8OZG - chains A and H of the 16 polymer chains in the assembly; structure by electron microscopy, 3.37 A resolution.

Chain A (and H):
Name: TIR domain-containing protein
Source organism: Maribacter polysiphoniae
Notes: chain H of this document is another copy of the same molecule, construct and numbering; everything in this record applies to it too
Reference sequence: A0A316E683 (A0A316E683_9FLAO); residue numbers follow UniProt; this construct covers 1-452
Sequence (452 residues; each row starts with the number of its first residue):
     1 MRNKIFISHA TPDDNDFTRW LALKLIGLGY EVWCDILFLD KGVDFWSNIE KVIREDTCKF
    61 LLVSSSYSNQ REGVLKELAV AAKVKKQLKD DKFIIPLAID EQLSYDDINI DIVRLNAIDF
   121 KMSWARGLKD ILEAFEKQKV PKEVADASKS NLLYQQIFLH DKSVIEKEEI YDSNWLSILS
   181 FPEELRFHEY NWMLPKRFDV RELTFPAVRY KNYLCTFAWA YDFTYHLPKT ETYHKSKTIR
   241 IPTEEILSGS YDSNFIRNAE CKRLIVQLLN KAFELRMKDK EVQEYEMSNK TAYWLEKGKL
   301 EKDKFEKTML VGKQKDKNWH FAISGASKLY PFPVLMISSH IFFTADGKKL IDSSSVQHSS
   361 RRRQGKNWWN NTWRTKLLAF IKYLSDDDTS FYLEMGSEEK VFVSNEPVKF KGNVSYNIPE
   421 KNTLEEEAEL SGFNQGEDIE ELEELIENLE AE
Unresolved in the structure: 419-452
Residues lining bound ligands: Adenosine-5-Diphosphoribose (AR6; [(2R,3S,4R,5R)-5-(6-aminopurin-9-yl)-3,4-dihydroxy-oxolan-2-yl]methyl [hydroxy-[[(2R,3S,4R,5S)-3,4,5-trihydroxyoxolan-2-yl]methoxy]phosphoryl] hydrogen phosphate): Tyr105, Ile108, Val113, Leu115, Asn116, Ala117
What the authors report for this chain:
  - binding site for Adenosine-5-Diphosphoribose: Phe45, Tyr105
  - catalytic residues: Glu77 (citing earlier work)

How chain A and chain H interact:
Contacting residue pairs (20):
  Glu72(A) with Asp44(H)
  Leu75(A) with Asp44(H); Ser47(H)
  Lys86(A) with Glu72(H), salt bridge
  Asp106(A) with Arg54(H), hydrogen bond (backbone-side chain); Lys83(H); Lys86(H), salt bridge
  Asp107(A) with Arg54(H)
  Ile108(A) with Glu50(H); Arg54(H), hydrogen bond (backbone-side chain)
  Asn109(A) with Glu50(H)
  Ile110(A) with Trp46(H), hydrophobic; Glu50(H), hydrogen bond (backbone-side chain); Val80(H), hydrophobic
  Asp111(A) with Lys76(H), salt bridge
  Val113(A) with Ala79(H), hydrophobic; Lys83(H)
  Arg114(A) with Leu75(H); Lys76(H); Ala79(H)
Interface residues without a listed pair, chain A (12 interface residues in all): Tyr105
Interface residues without a listed pair, chain H (14 interface residues in all): Ile49, Asp111

Overview:
The interface between chain A and chain H involves 12 residues on one side and 14 on the other, with 3
hydrogen bonds and 3 salt bridges. Polar pairs include Lys86(A)-Glu72(H), Asp106(A)-Lys86(H) and
Asp111(A)-Lys76(H). Bound to chain A: Adenosine-5-Diphosphoribose. From the paper: the catalytic residue
Glu77(A); a binding site for Adenosine-5-Diphosphoribose at Phe45(A) and Tyr105(A).
Both chains are TIR domain-containing protein (Maribacter polysiphoniae). Entry 8OZG (cryoEM structure of
SPARTA complex Tetramer Post-NAD cleavage-1) was determined by electron microscopy (same publication as 8OZ6,
8OZC, 8OZD, 8OZE, 8OZF and 8OZI).
